PDB entry 3FNH | X-ray diffraction, 2.80 A resolution | chain A

# Chain A
Name: Enoyl-[acyl-carrier-protein] reductase [NADH]
From: Mycobacterium tuberculosis
Notes: EC 1.3.1.9
Reference sequence: P0A5Y6 (INHA_MYCTU); residues 1-269 here = UniProt positions 1-269
Sequence (269 residues; row label = number of the first residue in the row):
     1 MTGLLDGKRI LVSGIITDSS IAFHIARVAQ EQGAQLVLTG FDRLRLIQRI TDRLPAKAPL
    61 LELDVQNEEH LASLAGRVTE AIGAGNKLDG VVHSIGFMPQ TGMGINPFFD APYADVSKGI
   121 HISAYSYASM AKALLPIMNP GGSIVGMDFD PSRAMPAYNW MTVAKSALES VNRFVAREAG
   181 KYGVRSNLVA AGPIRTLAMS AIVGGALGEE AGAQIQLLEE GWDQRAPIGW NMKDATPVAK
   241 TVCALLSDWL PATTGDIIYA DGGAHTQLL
Not modelled in the structure: 1
Residues lining bound ligands:
  - JPJ (2-(2,4-dichlorophenoxy)-5-(2-phenylethyl)phenol): Gly96, Phe97, Met98, Met103, Phe149, Tyr158, Met161, Lys165, Pro193, Ala198, Met199, Ile202, Ile215, Leu218, Glu219, Trp222
  - NAD (nicotinamide-adenine-dinucleotide): Gly14, Ile15, Ile16, Ser20, Ile21, Ala22, Phe41, Leu63, Asp64, Val65, Gln66, Ser94, Ile95, Gly96, Phe97, Ile122, Met147, Asp148, Phe149, Tyr158, Met161, Lys165, Ala191, Gly192, Pro193, Ile194, Thr196, Leu197, Ala198
What the authors report for this chain:
  - binding site for JPJ: Phe149, Tyr158, Pro193, Met199, Ile215, Leu218, Trp222
  - conformationally variable residues (side-chain flip): Ile215, Leu218

# Summary
Chain A binds NAD and compound JPJ. The paper reports a binding site for JPJ at Phe149, Tyr158 and Pro193
among others; conformational variability at Ile215 and Leu218.
Chain A is Enoyl-[acyl-carrier-protein] reductase [NADH] (Mycobacterium tuberculosis); the structure, Crystal
structure of InhA bound to triclosan derivative, was determined by X-ray diffraction, deposited together with
3FNE, 3FNF and 3FNG.
